Entry 7CD4 (X-ray diffraction, 2.10 A resolution); this record covers chains A and D of the 4 polymer chains in the assembly.

== Chain A (and D) ==
Name: YabJ protein
Source organism: Bacillus subtilis subsp. natto (strain BEST195)
Notes: chain D of this document is another copy of the same molecule, construct and numbering; everything in this record applies to it too
UniProt: D4G3D4 (D4G3D4_BACNB); numbering as in UniProt (aligned over 1-125)
Sequence (125 residues; numbered 1 to 125; the number before each row is that of its first residue):
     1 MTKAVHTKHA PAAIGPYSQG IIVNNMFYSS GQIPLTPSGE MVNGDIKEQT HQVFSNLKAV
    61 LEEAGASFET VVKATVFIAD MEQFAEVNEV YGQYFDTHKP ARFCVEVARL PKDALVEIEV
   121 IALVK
Not modelled in the structure: 1 (chain D: 1-17)
Differences from the reference sequence: engineered mutation Phe103 (Ser in D4G3D4)
Metal / ion sites: Zn2+: His6, His9, Glu48 (shared with 1 residue of chain B)

== Interface between chain A and chain D ==
Residue-residue contacts (17):
  Asn24(A) - Glu69(D)  hydrogen bond (side chain-backbone)
  Asn24(A) - His98(D)
  Asn25(A) - Leu123(D)
  Asn25(A) - Lys125(D)  hydrogen bond
  Met26(A) - Val72(D)  hydrophobic
  Tyr28(A) - Ala101(D)
  Tyr28(A) - Arg102(D)
  Glu69(A) - Asn24(D)  hydrogen bond (backbone-side chain)
  Val72(A) - Met26(D)  hydrophobic
  Val72(A) - Tyr28(D)
  His98(A) - Asn24(D)
  Ala101(A) - Tyr28(D)
  Arg102(A) - Tyr28(D)
  Arg102(A) - Ile121(D)
  Ile121(A) - Arg102(D)
  Leu123(A) - Asn25(D)
  Leu123(A) - Leu123(D)  hydrophobic
Other interface residues (no listed pair), chain A (15 interface residues in all): Val23, Thr70, Val71, Lys73
Other interface residues (no listed pair), chain D (14 interface residues in all): Val23, Thr70

== Summary ==
The interface between chain A and chain D involves 15 residues on one side and 14 on the other, with 3
hydrogen bonds. Among the polar pairs are Asn24(A)-Glu69(D) and Asn25(A)-Lys125(D). The Zn2+ site is built by
His6(A), His9(A) and Glu48(A).
Both chains are YabJ protein (Bacillus subtilis subsp. natto (strain BEST195)). Entry 7CD4 (Crystal structure
of the S103F mutant of Bacillus subtilis (natto) YabJ protein) was determined by X-ray diffraction together
with 7CD2, 7CD3 and 5Y6U from the same study.
